PDB entry 1I43 | X-ray diffraction, 3.10 A resolution | chains A and C of the 4 polymer chains in the assembly

Chain A (and C):
Protein: Cystathionine gamma-synthase
From: Nicotiana tabacum
Notes: EC 4.2.99.9; chain C of this document is another copy of the same molecule, construct and numbering; everything in this record applies to it too
UniProt: Q9ZPL5 (Q9ZPL5_TOBAC); residue numbers follow UniProt; this construct covers 1-445
Chain sequence (445 residues; each row starts with the number of its first residue):
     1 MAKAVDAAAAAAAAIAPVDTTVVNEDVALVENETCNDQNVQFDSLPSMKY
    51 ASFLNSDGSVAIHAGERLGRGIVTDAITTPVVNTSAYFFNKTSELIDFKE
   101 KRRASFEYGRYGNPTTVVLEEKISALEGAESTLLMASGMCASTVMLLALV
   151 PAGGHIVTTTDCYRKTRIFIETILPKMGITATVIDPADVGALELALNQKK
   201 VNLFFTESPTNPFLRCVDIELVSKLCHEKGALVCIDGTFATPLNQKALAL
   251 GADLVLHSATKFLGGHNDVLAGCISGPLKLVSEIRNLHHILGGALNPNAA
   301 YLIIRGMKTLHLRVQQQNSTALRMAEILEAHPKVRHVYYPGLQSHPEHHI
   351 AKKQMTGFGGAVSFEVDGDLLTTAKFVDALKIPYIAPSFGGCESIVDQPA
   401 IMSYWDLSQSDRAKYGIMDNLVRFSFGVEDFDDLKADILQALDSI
Not modelled in the structure: 1-49
Covalent attachments: pyridoxal phosphate (PLP) linked to Lys-261
Residues lining bound ligands:
  - pyridoxal phosphate (PLP): Ser-137, Gly-138, Met-139, Tyr-163, Glu-207, Asp-236, Thr-238, Phe-239, Ser-258, Thr-260, Ala-271, Phe-389
  - PPCA (PMC; 3-(phosphonomethyl)pyridine-2-carboxylic acid), molecule 1: Glu-107, Tyr-108, Tyr-111
  - PPCA (PMC), molecule 2: Tyr-163, Lys-165, Asn-211, Pro-387, Ser-388, Phe-389, Asp-397, Met-402, Ser-403, Arg-423

How chain A and chain C interact:
Contacting residue pairs - 113 pairs, chain A then chain C:
  Asn-83(A) with Asn-267(C); Asp-268(C)
  Thr-84(A) with Asn-267(C); Asp-268(C)
  Ser-85(A) with Thr-260(C); Asn-267(C), hydrogen bond (backbone-backbone); Leu-270(C); Ser-388(C)
  Ala-86(A) with Pro-387(C)
  Tyr-87(A) with Ala-386(C); Pro-387(C)
  Phe-88(A) with Tyr-384(C), hydrophobic; Ile-385(C); Ala-386(C), hydrophobic
  Phe-89(A) with Ile-385(C), hydrogen bond (backbone-backbone); Met-402(C), hydrophobic
  Asn-90(A) with Ile-385(C)
  Lys-91(A) with Asp-378(C); Ile-385(C)
  Thr-92(A) with Ala-374(C); Val-377(C); Asp-378(C), hydrogen bond; Gln-398(C); Ile-401(C)
  Leu-95(A) with Ile-401(C), hydrophobic; Met-402(C), hydrophobic
  Ile-96(A) with Ile-401(C), hydrophobic; Trp-405(C)
  Lys-99(A) with Ile-401(C); Met-402(C), hydrogen bond (side chain-backbone); Trp-405(C)
  Glu-100(A) with Trp-405(C), hydrogen bond
  Glu-107(A) with Pro-387(C)
  Tyr-108(A) with Thr-260(C); Lys-261(C); Ser-388(C)
  Gly-109(A) with Leu-270(C)
  Arg-110(A) with Met-139(C); Tyr-163(C), hydrogen bond; Leu-270(C)
  Tyr-111(A) with Lys-165(C)
  Ala-136(A) with Gly-292(C); Ala-294(C)
  Ser-137(A) with Gly-292(C), hydrogen bond (side chain-backbone)
  Met-139(A) with Arg-110(C); Ile-290(C); Leu-291(C)
  Cys-140(A) with Leu-291(C), hydrogen bond (backbone-backbone); Gly-292(C)
  Thr-143(A) with Ile-290(C); Leu-291(C)
  Tyr-163(A) with Arg-110(C), hydrogen bond
  Lys-165(A) with Tyr-111(C)
  Ile-168(A) with Ile-290(C), hydrophobic
  Phe-169(A) with Ile-290(C), hydrophobic; Leu-291(C), hydrophobic
  Ile-173(A) with Leu-287(C), hydrophobic
  Lys-176(A) with Lys-176(C); Met-177(C)
  Met-177(A) with Lys-176(C)
  Thr-260(A) with Ser-85(C); Tyr-108(C)
  Lys-261(A) with Tyr-108(C)
  Asn-267(A) with Asn-83(C); Thr-84(C); Ser-85(C), hydrogen bond (backbone-backbone)
  Asp-268(A) with Asn-83(C); Thr-84(C); Ser-85(C)
  Leu-270(A) with Ser-85(C); Gly-109(C); Arg-110(C)
  Leu-287(A) with Ile-173(C), hydrophobic
  Ile-290(A) with Met-139(C); Thr-143(C)
  Leu-291(A) with Met-139(C); Cys-140(C), hydrogen bond (backbone-backbone); Thr-143(C); Phe-169(C), hydrophobic
  Gly-292(A) with Ala-136(C); Ser-137(C), hydrogen bond (backbone-side chain); Cys-140(C)
  Ala-294(A) with Ala-136(C)
  Asn-296(A) with Asn-296(C); Ala-299(C)
  Asn-298(A) with Asn-298(C)
  Ala-299(A) with Asn-296(C)
  Ala-374(A) with Thr-92(C)
  Val-377(A) with Thr-92(C)
  Asp-378(A) with Lys-91(C); Thr-92(C), hydrogen bond
  Tyr-384(A) with Phe-88(C), hydrophobic
  Ile-385(A) with Phe-88(C); Phe-89(C), hydrogen bond (backbone-backbone); Asn-90(C); Lys-91(C)
  Ala-386(A) with Tyr-87(C); Phe-88(C), hydrophobic
  Pro-387(A) with Ala-86(C); Tyr-87(C); Glu-107(C)
  Ser-388(A) with Tyr-108(C)
  Gln-398(A) with Thr-92(C)
  Ile-401(A) with Thr-92(C); Leu-95(C), hydrophobic; Ile-96(C), hydrophobic; Lys-99(C)
  Met-402(A) with Phe-89(C), hydrophobic; Leu-95(C), hydrophobic; Lys-99(C), hydrogen bond (backbone-side chain)
  Trp-405(A) with Ile-96(C); Lys-99(C); Glu-100(C), hydrogen bond
Interface residues without a listed pair, chain A (62 interface residues in all): Leu-147, Ala-152, Val-269, Gly-293, Leu-302, Ser-403
Interface residues without a listed pair, chain C (63 interface residues in all): Ser-93, Leu-147, Ala-152, Ile-168, Val-269, Gly-293, Leu-302, Ser-403

Overview:
The interface between chain A and chain C involves 62 residues on one side and 63 on the other, with 16
hydrogen bonds. Polar contacts include Thr-92(A)/Asp-378(C), Lys-99(A)/Met-402(C) and Glu-100(A)/Trp-405(C).
Bound to chain A: PPCA. Covalently linked pyridoxal phosphate: at Lys-261(A).
Both chains are Cystathionine gamma-synthase (Nicotiana tabacum). Entry 1I43 (Cystathionine gamma-synthase in
complex with the inhibitor ppca) was determined by X-ray diffraction together with 1I41 and 1I48 from the same
study.
